Entry 3J0D (electron microscopy, 11.10 A resolution (very low resolution: no residue pairs are listed; an interface is given only as per-side residue counts)); this record covers chains A and G of the 11 polymer chains in the assembly.

== Chain A ==
Molecule: ribosomal 23S RNA
From: Escherichia coli
Notes: fragment: helices 43 and 44
Sequence (50 nucleotides; each row starts with the number of its first residue):
  1055 GGAUGUUGGCUUAGAAGCAGCCAUCAUUUAAAGAAAGCGUAAUAGCUCAC

== Chain G ==
Protein: 50S ribosomal protein L11
From: Escherichia coli
UniProt: P0A7J7 (RL11_ECOLI); residues 1-141 here correspond to UniProt positions 2-142 (UniProt number = residue number + 1)
Chain sequence (141 residues; row label = number of the first residue in the row):
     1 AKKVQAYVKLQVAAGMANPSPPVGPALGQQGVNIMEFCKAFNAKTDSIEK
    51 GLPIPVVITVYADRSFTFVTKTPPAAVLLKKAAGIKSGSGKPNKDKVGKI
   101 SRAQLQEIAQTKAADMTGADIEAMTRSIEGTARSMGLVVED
UniProt features mapped onto this chain:
  - modified residue: Ala1 (N,N,N-trimethylalanine), Lys3 (N6,N6,N6-trimethyllysine), Lys39 (N6,N6,N6-trimethyllysine), Lys71 (N6-succinyllysine), Lys80 (N6-succinyllysine)

== Chain A / chain G interface ==
At this resolution (11 A) residue pairs are not listed: 16 residues of chain A and 31 of chain G lie at the interface.

== Summary ==
16 residues of chain A face 31 of chain G across their interface.
Here chain A is ribosomal 23S RNA and chain G is 50S ribosomal protein L11, both from Escherichia coli. Entry
3J0D (Models for the T. thermophilus ribosome recycling factor bound to the E. coli post-termination complex)
was determined by electron microscopy (same publication as 3J0E).
